PDB entry 8QAY | X-ray diffraction, 2.20 A resolution | chains E and G of the 8 polymer chains in the assembly

[Chain E (and G)]
Molecule: Imidazoleglycerol-phosphate dehydratase
Organism: Medicago truncatula
Notes: EC 4.2.1.19; chain G of this document is another copy of the same molecule, construct and numbering; everything in this record applies to it too
UniProt: I3SDM5 (I3SDM5_MEDTR); residue numbers follow UniProt; this construct covers 70-275
Chain sequence (206 residues; each row starts with the number of its first residue):
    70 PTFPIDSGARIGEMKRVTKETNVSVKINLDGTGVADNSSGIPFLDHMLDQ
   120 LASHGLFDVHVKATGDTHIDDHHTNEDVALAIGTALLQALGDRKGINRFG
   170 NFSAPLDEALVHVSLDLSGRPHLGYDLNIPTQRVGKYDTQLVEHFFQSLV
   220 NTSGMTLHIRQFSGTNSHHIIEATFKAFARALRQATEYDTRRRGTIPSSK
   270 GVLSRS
Not modelled in the structure: 70-76, 262-275
Metal / ion sites: Mn2+ site 1: His115, His237, Glu241 (together with formate) (shared with 1 residue of chain A); Mn2+ site 2: His141, Glu145, His213 (together with formate) (shared with 1 residue of chain F); Mn2+ site 3: His142 (together with formate) (shared with 3 residues of chain F); Mn2+ site 4: His238 (together with formate) (shared with 3 residues of chain A)

[How chain E and chain G interact]
Pairs across the interface (4):
  Glu145(E) - Arg189(G)
  Arg189(E) - Glu145(G)
  Pro190(E) - Asn220(G)
  Asn220(E) - Pro190(G)

[Overview]
Chain E and chain G each contribute 4 residues to their interface. The Mn2+ site 1 is built by His115(E),
His237(E) and Glu241(E). His141(E), Glu145(E) and His213(E) form the Mn2+ site 2.
Chain E and chain G are both Imidazoleglycerol-phosphate dehydratase (Medicago truncatula); the structure,
Medicago truncatula HISN5 (IGPD) in complex with MN, FMT, ACT, CIT, EDO, SO4, was determined by X-ray
diffraction (same publication as 8QAV, 8QAW, 8QAX and 7OJ5).
